Entry 2GZ8 (X-ray diffraction, 1.97 A resolution); this record covers chain A.

Chain A:
Name: Replicase polyprotein 1ab
Source organism: SARS coronavirus
Notes: EC 3.4.22.-; fragment: 3C-like proteinase
Reference sequence: P59641 (R1AB_CVHSA); residues 1-306 here correspond to UniProt positions 3241-3546 (UniProt number = residue number + 3240)
Amino-acid sequence (306 residues; each row starts with the number of its first residue):
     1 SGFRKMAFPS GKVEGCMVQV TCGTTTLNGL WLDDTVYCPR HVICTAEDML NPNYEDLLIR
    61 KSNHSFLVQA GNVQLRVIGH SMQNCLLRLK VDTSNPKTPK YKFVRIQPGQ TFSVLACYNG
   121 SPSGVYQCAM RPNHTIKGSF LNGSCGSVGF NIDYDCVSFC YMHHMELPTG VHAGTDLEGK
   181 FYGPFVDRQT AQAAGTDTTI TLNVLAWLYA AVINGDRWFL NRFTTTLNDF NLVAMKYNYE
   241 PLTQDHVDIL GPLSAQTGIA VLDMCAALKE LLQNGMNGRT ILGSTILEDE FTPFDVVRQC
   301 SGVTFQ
Ligand contacts: F3F (S-[5-(trifluoromethyl)-4H-1,2,4-triazol-3-yl] 5-(phenylethynyl)furan-2-carbothioate): Thr-26, Leu-27, His-41, Phe-140, Leu-141, Asn-142, Gly-143, Ser-144, Cys-145, His-163, Met-165, Glu-166, Leu-167, Pro-168, Arg-188, Gln-189, Thr-190, Gln-192

Overview:
Bound to chain A: compound F3F.
Chain A is Replicase polyprotein 1ab (SARS coronavirus); the structure, Structure-Based Drug Design and
Structural Biology Study of Novel Nonpeptide Inhibitors of SARS-CoV Main Protease, was determined by X-ray
diffraction together with 2GZ7 and 2GZ9 from the same study.
